8J8H - chains A and B of the 4 polymer chains in the assembly; structure by electron microscopy, 3.40 A resolution.

Chain A:
Name: Piwi domain-containing protein
From: Thermoflavifilum thermophilum
UniProt: A0A1I7NFD7 (A0A1I7NFD7_9BACT); residue numbers follow UniProt; this construct covers 1-507
Sequence (541 residues; numbered -33 to 507; the number before each row is that of its first residue; numbers below 1 keep their minus sign (Met-33 is residue -33)):
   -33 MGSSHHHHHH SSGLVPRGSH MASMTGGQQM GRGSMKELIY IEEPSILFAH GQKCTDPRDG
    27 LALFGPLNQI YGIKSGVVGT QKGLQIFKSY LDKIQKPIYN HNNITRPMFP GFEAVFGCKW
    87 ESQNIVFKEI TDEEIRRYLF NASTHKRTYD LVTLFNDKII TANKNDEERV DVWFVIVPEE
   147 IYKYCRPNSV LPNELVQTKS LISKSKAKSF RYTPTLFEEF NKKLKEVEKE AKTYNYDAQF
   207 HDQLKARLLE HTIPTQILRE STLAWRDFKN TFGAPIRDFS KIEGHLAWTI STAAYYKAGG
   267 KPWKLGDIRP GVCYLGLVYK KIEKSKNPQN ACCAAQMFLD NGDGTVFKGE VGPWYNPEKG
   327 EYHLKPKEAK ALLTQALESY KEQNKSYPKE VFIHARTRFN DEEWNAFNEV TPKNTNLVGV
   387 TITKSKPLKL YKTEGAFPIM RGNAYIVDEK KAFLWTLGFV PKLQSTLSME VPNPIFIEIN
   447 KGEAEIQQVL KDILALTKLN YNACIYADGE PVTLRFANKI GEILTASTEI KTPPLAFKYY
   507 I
Disordered / not traced: -33 to -3, 148-205
Sequence notes: initiating methionine (-33); expression tag (-32 to 0)
Bound ions: Mg2+: Asn468 (shared with 1 residue of chain E)
Reported in the primary citation:
  - binding site for the 21-nt RNA strand: His207, Lys211, Gln222, Ile248, His251
  - conformationally variable residues (loop rearrangement): Gly318 to Leu330
  - mutagenesis - E133A/R135A/D137A: decreased catalytic activity
  - mutagenesis - Y37A/K40A: abolished catalytic activity

Chain B:
Name: TIR domain-containing protein
From: Thermoflavifilum thermophilum
UniProt: A0A1I7NFG5 (A0A1I7NFG5_9BACT); residues 1-450 here = UniProt positions 1-450
Sequence (484 residues; each row starts with the number of its first residue; numbers below 1 keep their minus sign (Met-33 is residue -33)):
   -33 MGSSHHHHHH SSGLVPRGSH MASMTGGQQM GRGSMRNKIF ISHATPEDDD FTRWLSLKLI
    27 GLGYEVWCDI LFLDKGVDFW STIEKEIREN TCKFLIVSST AGNKREGVLK ELAVATKVKK
    87 HLQDDMFIIP LAIDENLSYD DINIEIVRLN AIDFKKSWAK GLQDLLDAFE KQNVPKKPPD
   147 HSKSNLLYQQ IFLHDKQAIE KEETYDSNWF PIISFPNELR FHRYDWRLPK QFDVRTLAFP
   207 AIRYKEYLCT FAWEYDFIHQ LPKTETYNGQ ESIRISTSDI LSGRYDTDFI RNYECQRLIV
   267 QLINKAFELR MKDKNVREYQ MSKTFAYWIE KGKLEKDKFE KIKLVGKQKN KYWHFGISAA
   327 GKLYPSPVLM VSSHIIFTMD GINLIKSKSI QHSSRRKQGK NWWNDKWREK LLAFIRFLSD
   387 DQNAIYLNVG SEEKILISNK PLKFFGKMSY VTPSEVTLEE ESVLADINNF EEDTEDLDEL
   447 EDIE
Disordered / not traced: -33 to 138, 425-450
Sequence notes: initiating methionine (-33); expression tag (-32 to 0)
Reported in the primary citation:
  - mutagenesis - R54A, D106A/D107A: decreased catalytic activity

How chain A and chain B interact:
Contacting residue pairs - 79 pairs, chain A then chain B:
  Arg-2(A) - Phe411(B)
  Met1(A) - Lys409(B)
  Met1(A) - Phe410(B)
  Met1(A) - Phe411(B)  hydrophobic
  Lys2(A) - Lys409(B)
  Lys2(A) - Phe410(B)
  Lys2(A) - Phe411(B)  hydrogen bond (backbone-backbone)
  Glu3(A) - Phe411(B)
  Leu4(A) - Glu169(B)
  Leu4(A) - Tyr171(B)  hydrophobic
  Leu4(A) - Phe410(B)  hydrophobic
  Leu4(A) - Phe411(B)
  Leu4(A) - Gly412(B)
  Leu4(A) - Lys413(B)  hydrogen bond (backbone-side chain)
  Ile5(A) - Lys413(B)
  Tyr6(A) - Ala164(B)
  Tyr6(A) - Ile165(B)  hydrophobic
  His16(A) - His147(B)
  Gln18(A) - His147(B)  hydrogen bond
  Gln18(A) - Ser148(B)
  Gln18(A) - Asn151(B)
  Lys19(A) - Asn151(B)  hydrogen bond (backbone-side chain)
  Cys20(A) - Tyr154(B)  hydrophobic
  Thr21(A) - Tyr154(B)
  Asp22(A) - Tyr154(B)
  Asp25(A) - Tyr154(B)
  Phe30(A) - Asn151(B)
  Pro393(A) - Trp175(B)  hydrogen bond (backbone-side chain)
  Pro393(A) - Met336(B)
  Leu394(A) - Trp175(B)  hydrophobic
  Lys395(A) - Ser173(B)
  Lys395(A) - Asn174(B)  hydrogen bond (backbone-backbone)
  Leu396(A) - Tyr171(B)  hydrophobic
  Leu396(A) - Asp172(B)
  Leu396(A) - Ser173(B)
  Leu396(A) - Phe410(B)  hydrophobic
  Tyr397(A) - Tyr171(B)
  Tyr397(A) - Asp172(B)  hydrogen bond (backbone-backbone)
  Tyr397(A) - Asn370(B)
  Tyr397(A) - Trp373(B)  hydrophobic
  Tyr397(A) - Arg374(B)
  Lys398(A) - Lys167(B)
  Lys398(A) - Glu169(B)
  Lys398(A) - Tyr171(B)
  Lys398(A) - Asn370(B)  hydrogen bond (backbone-side chain)
  Lys398(A) - Arg374(B)
  Lys398(A) - Tyr416(B)  hydrogen bond
  Thr399(A) - Thr170(B)  hydrogen bond (side chain-backbone)
  Thr399(A) - Tyr171(B)
  Thr399(A) - Asp172(B)
  Thr399(A) - Arg374(B)
  Gly401(A) - Asn370(B)
  Gly401(A) - Asp371(B)
  Ala402(A) - Trp369(B)
  Ala402(A) - Asn370(B)
  Ala402(A) - Asp371(B)
  Phe403(A) - Trp369(B)  hydrophobic
  Phe403(A) - Asn370(B)
  Phe403(A) - Tyr416(B)  hydrogen bond (backbone-side chain)
  Phe403(A) - Thr418(B)
  Phe403(A) - Ser420(B)
  Ile405(A) - Tyr171(B)
  Met406(A) - Ala164(B)  hydrophobic
  Met406(A) - Tyr171(B)  hydrogen bond (backbone-side chain)
  Met406(A) - Ser415(B)
  Met406(A) - Tyr416(B)  hydrogen bond (side chain-backbone)
  Tyr411(A) - Phe410(B)
  Lys417(A) - Tyr330(B)
  Phe425(A) - Tyr416(B)  hydrophobic
  Phe425(A) - Thr418(B)
  Pro427(A) - Lys162(B)
  Pro427(A) - Gln163(B)
  Lys428(A) - Tyr154(B)
  Lys428(A) - Lys162(B)
  Gln430(A) - Lys162(B)
  Gln430(A) - Thr418(B)  hydrogen bond
  Glu436(A) - Gly365(B)
  Glu436(A) - Trp373(B)  hydrogen bond
  Val437(A) - Asn370(B)
Other interface residues (no listed pair), chain A (40 interface residues in all): Leu29, Glu400, Pro404, Asn409, Met435
Other interface residues (no listed pair), chain B (38 interface residues in all): Leu159, Ser339, Lys366, Leu377, Met414

Summary:
40 residues of chain A face 38 of chain B across their interface, with 15 hydrogen bonds. Among the polar
pairs are Leu4(A)-Lys413(B), Gln18(A)-His147(B) and Lys19(A)-Asn151(B). The paper reports a binding site for
the 21-nt RNA strand at His207(A), Lys211(A) and Gln222(A) among others; R54A and D106A/D107A of chain B
reduce catalytic activity; 4 substitutions were tested in all.
Here chain A is Piwi domain-containing protein and chain B is TIR domain-containing protein, both from
Thermoflavifilum thermophilum. Entry 8J8H (SPARTA monomer bound with guide-target, state 2) was determined by
electron microscopy together with 8JAY, 8J84, 8J9G and 8J9P from the same study.
